PDB entry 4QVV | X-ray diffraction, 2.80 A resolution | chains O and U of the 28 polymer chains in the assembly

Chain O:
Protein: Proteasome subunit alpha type-2
Organism: Saccharomyces cerevisiae
Notes: EC 3.4.25.1; engineered mutation(s): A49V
Reference sequence: P23639 (PSA2_YEAST); residues 1-250 here = UniProt positions 1-250
Amino-acid sequence (250 residues; each row starts with the number of its first residue):
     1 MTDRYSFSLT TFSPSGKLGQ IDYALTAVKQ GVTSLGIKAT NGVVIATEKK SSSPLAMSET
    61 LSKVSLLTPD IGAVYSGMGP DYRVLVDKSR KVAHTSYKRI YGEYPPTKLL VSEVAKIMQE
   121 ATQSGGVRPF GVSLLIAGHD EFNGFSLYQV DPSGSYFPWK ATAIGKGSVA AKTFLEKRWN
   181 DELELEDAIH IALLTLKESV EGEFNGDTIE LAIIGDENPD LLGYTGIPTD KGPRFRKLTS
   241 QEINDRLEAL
Swiss-Prot annotation at these positions:
  - cross-link: Lys108 (Glycyl lysine isopeptide (Lys-Gly) (interchain with G-Cter in ubiquitin))

Chain U:
Protein: Proteasome subunit alpha type-1
Organism: Saccharomyces cerevisiae
Notes: EC 3.4.25.1
Reference sequence: P21243 (PSA1_YEAST); residues -8 to 243 here correspond to UniProt positions 1-252 (UniProt number = residue number + 9)
Amino-acid sequence (252 residues; row label = number of the first residue in the row; numbers below 1 keep their minus sign (Met-8 is residue -8)):
    -8 MSGAAAASAA GYDRHITIFS PEGRLYQVEY AFKATNQTNI NSLAVRGKDC TVVISQKKVP
    52 DKLLDPTTVS YIFCISRTIG MVVNGPIPDA RNAALRAKAE AAEFRYKYGY DMPCDVLAKR
   112 MANLSQIYTQ RAYMRPLGVI LTFVSVDEEL GPSIYKTDPA GYYVGYKATA TGPKQQEITT
   172 NLENHFKKSK IDHINEESWE KVVEFAITHM IDALGTEFSK NDLEVGVATK DKFFTLSAEN
   232 IEERLVAIAE QD
Unresolved in the structure: -8 to 1, 243

How chain O and chain U interact:
Residue-residue contacts (64):
  Asp3(O) with Tyr124(U)
  Tyr5(O) with Ile7(U); Ala123(U), hydrophobic; Tyr124(U), hydrophobic
  Leu9(O) with Ile9(U), hydrophobic; Ala123(U), hydrophobic
  Gln20(O) with Ile9(U); Phe10(U), hydrogen bond (side chain-backbone)
  Tyr23(O) with Phe10(U), hydrophobic; Ser11(U); Pro12(U), hydrophobic; Gly14(U)
  Ala24(O) with Phe10(U), hydrophobic
  Thr26(O) with Pro12(U); Glu13(U)
  Ala27(O) with Gly14(U)
  Ser52(O) with Tyr153(U), hydrogen bond
  Pro54(O) with Lys158(U); Glu174(U)
  Leu55(O) with Tyr157(U); Lys158(U), hydrogen bond (backbone-backbone); Ala159(U); Thr170(U); Phe177(U), hydrophobic
  Ala56(O) with Val155(U), hydrophobic; Gly156(U); Tyr157(U), hydrophobic
  Met57(O) with Arg37(U); Val155(U); Gly156(U), hydrogen bond (backbone-backbone); Tyr157(U); Lys158(U)
  Thr60(O) with Tyr146(U); Val155(U); Gly156(U), hydrogen bond (side chain-backbone)
  Leu61(O) with Tyr153(U), hydrophobic
  Met78(O) with Phe10(U), hydrophobic; Leu16(U), hydrophobic
  Pro80(O) with Gln117(U); Ala151(U); Gly152(U); Tyr153(U)
  Asp81(O) with Gln117(U)
  Arg83(O) with Ala113(U), hydrogen bond (side chain-backbone); Asn114(U); Gly152(U), hydrogen bond (side chain-backbone); Tyr154(U)
  Val84(O) with Asn114(U); Gln117(U)
  Asp87(O) with Lys110(U), salt bridge; Asn114(U)
  Gly126(O) with Arg122(U); Ala123(U), hydrogen bond (backbone-backbone)
  Val127(O) with Gln121(U); Arg122(U)
  Arg128(O) with Thr8(U); Phe10(U); Leu16(U); Thr120(U), hydrogen bond (side chain-backbone); Gln121(U), hydrogen bond (backbone-backbone)
  Pro129(O) with Phe10(U); Gln121(U)
  Phe130(O) with Gln121(U)
  Gly131(O) with Phe10(U)
Also at the interface, not in a pair above, chain O (31 interface residues in all): Met1, Thr2, Ser53, Ala121
Also at the interface, not in a pair above, chain U (34 interface residues in all): Thr160, Leu173

Overview:
31 residues of chain O and 34 residues of chain U are in contact; the contacts include 10 hydrogen bonds and 1
salt bridge. Among the polar pairs are Asp87(O)-Lys110(U), Gln20(O)-Phe10(U) and Ser52(O)-Tyr153(U).
Here chain O is Proteasome subunit alpha type-2 and chain U is Proteasome subunit alpha type-1, both from
Saccharomyces cerevisiae. Entry 4QVV (yCP beta5-A49V mutant in complex with bortezomib) was determined by
X-ray diffraction (same publication as 4QUX, 4QUY, 4QV0, 4QV1, 4QV3, 4QV4 and 42 further entries).
